4EOB - chain A; structure by X-ray diffraction, 2.61 A resolution.

== Chain A ==
Molecule: type VI amidase effector Tse1
From: Pseudomonas aeruginosa
UniProt: Q9I2Q1 (Q9I2Q1_PSEAE); residue numbers follow UniProt; this construct covers 1-154
Amino-acid sequence (162 residues; row label = number of the first residue in the row):
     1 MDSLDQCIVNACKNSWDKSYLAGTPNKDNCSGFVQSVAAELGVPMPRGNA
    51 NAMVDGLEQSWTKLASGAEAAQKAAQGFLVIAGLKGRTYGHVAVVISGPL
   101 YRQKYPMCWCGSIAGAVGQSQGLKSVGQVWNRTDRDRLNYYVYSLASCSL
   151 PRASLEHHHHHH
Not modelled in the structure: 1-2, 150-162
Construct notes: expression tag (155-162)
Swiss-Prot annotation at these positions:
  - active site: Cys30 (Nucleophile), His91 (Proton acceptor)
  - mutagenesis: Cys30 (C30A: Complete loss of peptidoglycan degradation), His91 (H91A: Complete loss of peptidoglycan degradation), Cys110 (C110A: No loss of catalytic activity)
Disulfides: Cys7-Cys148
From the paper describing this entry:
  - catalytic residues: Cys30, His91
  - mutagenesis - N29A, S31A, S112A: abolished catalytic activity
  - mutagenesis - A114E: decreased catalytic activity
  - mutagenesis - C110A: unchanged catalytic activity
  - mutagenesis - C30A: abolished catalytic activity on E. coli

== Overview ==
From UniProt: active-site residues Cys30 and His91 and 3 mutagenesis sites. The paper reports catalytic
residues Cys30 and His91; N29A, S31A and S112A abolish catalytic activity; 6 substitutions were tested in all.
Chain A is type VI amidase effector Tse1 (Pseudomonas aeruginosa); the structure, Structure of the type VI
peptidoglycan amidase effector Tse1 from Pseudomonas aeruginosa, was determined by X-ray diffraction,
deposited together with 4F4M.
